Entry 1QH2 (solution NMR); this record covers chains A and B.

[Chain A]
Name: Protein (TRYPSIN inhibitor C2)
From: Nicotiana alata
UniProt: Q40378 (Q40378_NICAL); residues 1-18 here correspond to UniProt positions 30-47 (UniProt number = residue number + 29)
Amino-acid sequence (18 residues; row label = number of the first residue in the row):
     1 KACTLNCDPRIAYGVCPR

[Chain B]
Name: Protein (TRYPSIN inhibitor C2)
From: Nicotiana alata
UniProt: Q40378 (Q40378_NICAL); residues 1-28 here correspond to UniProt positions 345-372 (UniProt number = residue number + 344)
Amino-acid sequence (28 residues; numbered 1 to 28; the number before each row is that of its first residue):
     1 RICTNCCAGKKGCKYFSDDGTFICEGES
Disulfides: Cys6-Cys24

[Interface between chain A and chain B]
Residue-residue contacts (44; chain A residue first):
  Ala2(A) with Cys7(B)
  Cys3(A) with Cys7(B), disulfide
  Leu5(A) with Cys3(B)
  Asn6(A) with Cys3(B); Thr4(B); Asn5(B); Cys7(B); Ala8(B)
  Cys7(A) with Arg1(B); Ile2(B); Cys3(B), disulfide; Thr4(B); Asn5(B); Ala8(B)
  Asp8(A) with Arg1(B); Ile2(B); Cys3(B); Thr4(B); Asn5(B); Ala8(B); Gly9(B)
  Pro9(A) with Ile2(B); Thr4(B)
  Arg10(A) with Ser17(B)
  Ile11(A) with Arg1(B); Gly9(B); Lys10(B); Tyr15(B); Phe16(B); Ser17(B); Ile23(B)
  Ala12(A) with Arg1(B); Phe16(B); Ser17(B); Asp18(B)
  Tyr13(A) with Tyr15(B); Phe16(B)
  Gly14(A) with Lys14(B); Tyr15(B)
  Val15(A) with Lys14(B); Phe16(B)
  Cys16(A) with Cys13(B), disulfide; Lys14(B)
  Arg18(A) with Lys14(B)
Also at the interface, not in a pair above, chain A (16 interface residues in all): Pro17
Inter-chain disulfides: Cys3(A)-Cys7(B), Cys7(A)-Cys3(B), Cys16(A)-Cys13(B)

[In short]
The chain A/chain B interface involves 16 residues from each chain; the contacts include 3 disulfide bonds.
Here chain A is Protein (TRYPSIN inhibitor C2) and chain B is Protein (TRYPSIN inhibitor C2), both from
Nicotiana alata. Entry 1QH2 (Chymotrypsin inhibitor (C2) from nicotiana alata) was determined by solution NMR.
